8SMX - chains C and J of the 12 polymer chains in the assembly; structure by electron microscopy, 3.20 A resolution.

== Chain C ==
Name: Histone H2A type 1-B/E
Source organism: Homo sapiens
UniProtKB: P04908 (H2A1B_HUMAN); residues 11-129 here correspond to UniProt positions 12-130 (UniProt number = residue number + 1)
Amino-acid sequence (119 residues; numbered 11 to 129; the number before each row is that of its first residue):
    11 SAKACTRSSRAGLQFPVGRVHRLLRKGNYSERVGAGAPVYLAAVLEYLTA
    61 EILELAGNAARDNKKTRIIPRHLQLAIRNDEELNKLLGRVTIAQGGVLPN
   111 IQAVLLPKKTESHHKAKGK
Unresolved in the structure: 119-129
Differences from the reference sequence: engineered mutation Ser11 (Arg12 in P04908), Cys15 (Lys16 in P04908)
Swiss-Prot annotation at these positions:
  - modified residue: Lys13 (N6-(beta-hydroxybutyryl)lysine), Lys36 (N6-(2-hydroxyisobutyryl)lysine), Lys74 (N6-(2-hydroxyisobutyryl)lysine), Lys75 (N6-(2-hydroxyisobutyryl)lysine), Lys95 (N6-(2-hydroxyisobutyryl)lysine), Gln104 (N5-methylglutamine), Lys118 (N6-(2-hydroxyisobutyryl)lysine), Lys119 (N6-crotonyllysine), Thr120 (Phosphothreonine), Lys125 (N6-crotonyllysine)
  - cross-link (Glycyl lysine isopeptide (Lys-Gly)): Lys13 (interchain with G-Cter in ubiquitin), Lys119 (interchain with G-Cter in ubiquitin)

== Chain J ==
Molecule: 147-nt DNA strand
Source organism: Homo sapiens
Sequence (147 nucleotides; each row starts with the number of its first residue; numbers below 1 keep their minus sign (DA-73 is residue -73)):
   -73 ATCGGATGTATATATCTGACACGTGCCTGGAGACTAGGGAGTAATCCCCT
   -23 TGGCGGTTAAAACGCGGGGGACAGCGCGTACGTGCGTTTAAGCGGTGCTA
    27 GAGCTGTCTACGACCAATTGAGCGGCCTCGGCACCGGGATTCTCGAT

== Interface between chain C and chain J ==
Pairs across the interface - 13 pairs, chain C then chain J:
  Arg29(C) with DG48(J), sugar contact; DC49(J), salt bridge to the phosphate
  Arg42(C) with DG38(J), hydrogen bond to the sugar; DA39(J), phosphate contact
  Val43(C) with DG38(J), sugar contact; DA39(J), hydrogen bond to the phosphate
  Gly44(C) with DG38(J), phosphate contact
  Ala45(C) with DG38(J), hydrogen bond to the phosphate
  Lys75(C) with DA59(J), salt bridge to the phosphate
  Thr76(C) with DG57(J), sugar contact; DC58(J), hydrogen bond to the phosphate
  Arg77(C) with DG57(J), sugar contact; DC58(J), phosphate contact
Other interface residues (no listed pair), chain C (10 interface residues in all): Arg35, Glu41

== In short ==
10 residues of chain C and 7 residues of chain J are in contact, with 4 hydrogen bonds and 2 salt bridges.
Polar pairs include Arg42(C)-DG38(J), Val43(C)-DA39(J) and Ala45(C)-DG38(J).
Here chain C is Histone H2A type 1-B/E and chain J is a 147-nt DNA strand, both from Homo sapiens. Entry 8SMX
(Cryo-EM structure of the human nucleosome core particle in complex with RNF168 and UbcH5c~Ub (UbcH5c
chemically ...) was determined by electron microscopy together with 8SMW, 8SMY, 8SMZ, 8SN0, 8SN1, 8SN2 and 3
further entries from the same study.
